PDB entry 3I4N | X-ray diffraction, 3.90 A resolution | chains C and K of the 15 polymer chains in the assembly

# Chain C
Protein: DNA-directed RNA polymerase II subunit RPB3
Source organism: Saccharomyces cerevisiae
UniProt: P16370 (RPB3_YEAST); numbering as in UniProt (aligned over 1-318)
Chain sequence (324 residues; each row starts with the number of its first residue; numbers below 1 keep their minus sign (His-5 is residue -5)):
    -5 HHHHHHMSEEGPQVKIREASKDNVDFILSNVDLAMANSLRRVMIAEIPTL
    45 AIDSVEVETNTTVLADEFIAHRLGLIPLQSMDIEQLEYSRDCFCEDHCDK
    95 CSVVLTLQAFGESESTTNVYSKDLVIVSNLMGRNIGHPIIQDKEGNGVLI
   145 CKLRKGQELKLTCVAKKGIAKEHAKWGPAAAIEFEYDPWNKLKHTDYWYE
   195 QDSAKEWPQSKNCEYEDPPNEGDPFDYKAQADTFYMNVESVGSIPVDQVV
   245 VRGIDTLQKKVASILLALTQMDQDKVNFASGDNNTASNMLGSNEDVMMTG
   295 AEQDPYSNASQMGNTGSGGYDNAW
Unresolved in the structure: -5 to 0, 271-318
Differences from the reference sequence: expression tag (-5 to 0)
Metal / ion sites: Zn2+: Cys86, Cys88, Cys92, Cys95
Curated features (UniProtKB/Swiss-Prot):
  - binding site (Zn(2+)): Cys86, Cys88, Cys92, Cys95
  - modified residue: Ser2 (N-acetylserine)
  - natural variant: Ala30 (A30D: In mutant RPB3-1)
  - mutagenesis: Lys9 (K9E: Transcript termination readthrough)

# Chain K
Protein: DNA-directed RNA polymerase II subunit RPB11
Source organism: Saccharomyces cerevisiae
UniProt: P38902 (RPB11_YEAST); residue numbers follow UniProt; this construct covers 1-120
Chain sequence (120 residues; each row starts with the number of its first residue):
     1 MNAPDRFELFLLGEGESKLKIDPDTKAPNAVVITFEKEDHTLGNLIRAEL
    51 LNDRKVLFAAYKVEHPFFARFKLRIQTTEGYDPKDALKNACNSIINKLGA
   101 LKTNFETEWNLQTLAADDAF
Unresolved in the structure: 117-120
Curated features (UniProtKB/Swiss-Prot):
  - mutagenesis: Glu108 (E108G/V: Transcript termination readthrough; E108K: Transcript termination readthrough. Lethal), Leu111 (L111P: Transcript termination readthrough), Leu114 (L114P: Transcript termination readthrough)

# Chain C / chain K interface
Contacting residue pairs (69; chain C residue first):
  Glu3(C) - Ala100(K)
  Glu3(C) - Asn104(K)
  Glu4(C) - Asn96(K)
  Glu4(C) - Ala100(K)
  Pro6(C) - Lys97(K)
  Pro6(C) - Leu101(K)  hydrophobic
  Gln7(C) - Asn104(K)  hydrogen bond
  Val8(C) - Phe105(K)  hydrophobic
  Val8(C) - Glu108(K)
  Lys9(C) - Glu108(K)
  Ile10(C) - Glu108(K)
  Ile10(C) - Trp109(K)
  Ile10(C) - Gln112(K)
  Ala13(C) - Gln112(K)
  Ala13(C) - Leu114(K)
  Ser14(C) - Leu114(K)
  Lys15(C) - Ala116(K)
  Val18(C) - Phe105(K)  hydrophobic
  Val18(C) - Trp109(K)  hydrophobic
  Asp26(C) - Glu49(K)
  Ala28(C) - Asn44(K)
  Ala28(C) - Ala48(K)  hydrophobic
  Met29(C) - Leu45(K)  hydrophobic
  Met29(C) - Lys97(K)
  Met29(C) - Leu98(K)  hydrophobic
  Ser32(C) - Thr41(K)  hydrogen bond (side chain-backbone)
  Ser32(C) - Leu45(K)
  Arg35(C) - Asp39(K)  salt bridge
  Arg35(C) - His40(K)
  Arg35(C) - Thr41(K)  hydrogen bond
  Glu40(C) - Thr41(K)
  Arg84(C) - Phe10(K)
  Arg84(C) - Leu11(K)
  Lys165(C) - Arg6(K)  hydrogen bond (backbone-side chain)
  Lys165(C) - Asp39(K)  salt bridge
  Glu166(C) - Arg6(K)  hydrogen bond (backbone-side chain)
  Glu166(C) - Phe7(K)
  Glu166(C) - Phe10(K)
  His167(C) - Arg6(K)
  Asp241(C) - Phe105(K)
  Asp241(C) - Trp109(K)
  Val244(C) - Phe105(K)  hydrophobic
  Val245(C) - Lys102(K)
  Val245(C) - Phe105(K)  hydrophobic
  Val245(C) - Glu106(K)
  Ile248(C) - Leu98(K)
  Ile248(C) - Leu101(K)  hydrophobic
  Ile248(C) - Lys102(K)
  Asp249(C) - Lys102(K)  salt bridge
  Leu251(C) - Leu98(K)  hydrophobic
  Gln252(C) - Ile95(K)  hydrogen bond (side chain-backbone)
  Gln252(C) - Leu98(K)
  Gln252(C) - Gly99(K)
  Gln252(C) - Lys102(K)
  Lys254(C) - Glu38(K)  salt bridge
  Lys254(C) - Thr41(K)
  Val255(C) - Cys91(K)
  Val255(C) - Ile94(K)  hydrophobic
  Ile258(C) - Leu19(K)
  Ile258(C) - Leu42(K)  hydrophobic
  Ile258(C) - Cys91(K)  hydrophobic
  Leu259(C) - Lys88(K)
  Leu259(C) - Cys91(K)  hydrophobic
  Leu259(C) - Asn92(K)
  Leu262(C) - Leu19(K)  hydrophobic
  Leu262(C) - Leu87(K)  hydrophobic
  Met265(C) - Ser17(K)
  Met265(C) - Leu19(K)  hydrophobic
  Asp266(C) - Lys84(K)  salt bridge
Other interface residues (no listed pair), chain C (44 interface residues in all): Arg11, Glu12, Phe20, Val25, Val36, Ile163, Ala164, Ala256, Ala261
Other interface residues (no listed pair), chain K (44 interface residues in all): Leu9, Lys18, Ile21, Phe35, Ile46, Asn52, Thr103

# In short
The chain C/chain K interface involves 44 residues from each chain, with 6 hydrogen bonds and 5 salt bridges.
Polar contacts include Arg35(C)-Asp39(K), Lys165(C)-Asp39(K) and Asp249(C)-Lys102(K). UniProt lists 4
Zn2+-binding residues and one mutagenesis site on chain C; 3 mutagenesis sites on chain K.
Chain C is DNA-directed RNA polymerase II subunit RPB3 and chain K is DNA-directed RNA polymerase II subunit
RPB11, both from Saccharomyces cerevisiae; the structure, 8-oxoguanine containing RNA polymerase II elongation
complex E, was determined by X-ray diffraction (same publication as 3I4M).
